Entry 7USH (X-ray diffraction, 1.27 A resolution); this record covers chain A.

# Chain A
Protein: Bromodomain-containing protein 2
From: Homo sapiens
Notes: fragment: bd2
UniProt: P25440 (BRD2_HUMAN); residue numbers follow UniProt; this construct covers 348-455
Chain sequence (111 residues; each row starts with the number of its first residue):
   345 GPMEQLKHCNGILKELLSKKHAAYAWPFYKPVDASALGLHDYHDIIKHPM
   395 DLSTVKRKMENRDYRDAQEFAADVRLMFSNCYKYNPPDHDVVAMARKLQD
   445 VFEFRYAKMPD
Construct notes: expression tag (345-347)
Small-molecule neighbours: 82V (3-(2,3-dihydro-1,4-benzodioxin-6-yl)-5-(morpholin-4-yl)-7H-thieno[3,2-b]pyran-7-one): W370, P371, F372, V376, L381, L383, Y386, C425, Y428, N429, H433, V435
UniProt features mapped onto this chain:
  - mutagenesis: V376 (V376A: Abolished binding to histone H4 acetylated at 'Lys-12' (H4K12ac)), L381 (L381A: Reduced binding to histone H4 acetylated at 'Lys-12' (H4K12ac)), L383 (L383A: Reduced binding to histone H4 acetylated at 'Lys-12' (H4K12ac)), N429 (N429A: Abolished binding to histone H4 acetylated at 'Lys-12' (H4K12ac))
Reported in the primary citation:
  - binding site for 82V: W370, P375, V376, D377, L381, L383, Y386, N429, H433, V435
  - specificity-determining residues: V435 (proposed by the authors, not directly observed)

# Summary
Bound to chain A: compound 82V. From UniProt: 4 mutagenesis sites. The paper reports a binding site for 82V at
W370, P375 and V376 among others; the specificity determinant V435.
Chain A is Bromodomain-containing protein 2 (Homo sapiens); the structure, BRD2-BD2 in complex with SF2523,
was determined by X-ray diffraction together with 7USG, 7USI, 7USJ and 7USK from the same study.
